7QL5 - chains A and B of the 5 polymer chains in the assembly; structure by electron microscopy, 2.50 A resolution.

# Chain A
Protein: Acetylcholine receptor subunit alpha
From: Tetronarce californica
UniProt: P02710 (ACHA_TETCF); residues 1-437 here correspond to UniProt positions 25-461 (UniProt number = residue number + 24)
Amino-acid sequence (437 residues; each row starts with the number of its first residue):
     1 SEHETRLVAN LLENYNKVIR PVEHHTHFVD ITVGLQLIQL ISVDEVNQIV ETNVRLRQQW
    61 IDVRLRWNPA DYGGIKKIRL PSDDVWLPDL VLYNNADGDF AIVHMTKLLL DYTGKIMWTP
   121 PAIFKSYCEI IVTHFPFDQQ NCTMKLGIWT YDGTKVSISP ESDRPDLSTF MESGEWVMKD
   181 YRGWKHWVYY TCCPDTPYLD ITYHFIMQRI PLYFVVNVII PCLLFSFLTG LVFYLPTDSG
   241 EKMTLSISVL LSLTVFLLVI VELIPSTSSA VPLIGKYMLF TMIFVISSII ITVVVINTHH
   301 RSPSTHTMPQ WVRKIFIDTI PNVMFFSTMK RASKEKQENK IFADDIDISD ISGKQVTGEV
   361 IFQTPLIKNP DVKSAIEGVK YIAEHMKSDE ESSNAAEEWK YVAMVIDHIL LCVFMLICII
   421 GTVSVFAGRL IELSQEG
Not modelled in the structure: 332-373, 433-437
Disulfide bonds: Cys128-Cys142, Cys192-Cys193
Covalently attached groups: glycan linked to Asn141
Residues lining bound ligands: (S)-3-(1-methylpyrrolidin-2-yl)pyridine (NCT): Tyr93, Trp149, Tyr190, Cys192, Cys193, Tyr198
Swiss-Prot annotation at these positions:
  - glycosylation: Asn141 (N-linked (GlcNAc...) asparagine)
From the paper describing this entry:
  - binding site for (S)-3-(1-methylpyrrolidin-2-yl)pyridine: Tyr198
  - specificity-determining residues: Pro197 (proposed by the authors, not directly observed)
  - post-translational modification sites: Asn141
  - binding site for the ligand POV: Lys276

# Chain B
Protein: Acetylcholine receptor subunit beta
From: Tetronarce californica
UniProt: P02712 (ACHB_TETCF); residues 1-469 here correspond to UniProt positions 25-493 (UniProt number = residue number + 24)
Amino-acid sequence (469 residues; row label = number of the first residue in the row):
     1 SVMEDTLLSV LFETYNPKVR PAQTVGDKVT VRVGLTLTNL LILNEKIEEM TTNVFLNLAW
    61 TDYRLQWDPA AYEGIKDLRI PSSDVWQPDI VLMNNNDGSF EITLHVNVLV QHTGAVSWQP
   121 SAIYRSSCTI KVMYFPFDWQ NCTMVFKSYT YDTSEVTLQH ALDAKGEREV KEIVINKDAF
   181 TENGQWSIEH KPSRKNWRSD DPSYEDVTFY LIIQRKPLFY IVYTIIPCIL ISILAILVFY
   241 LPPDAGEKMS LSISALLAVT VFLLLLADKV PETSLSVPII IRYLMFIMIL VAFSVILSVV
   301 VLNLHHRSPN THTMPNWIRQ IFIETLPPFL WIQRPVTTPS PDSKPTIISR ANDEYFIRKP
   361 AGDFVCPVDN ARVAVQPERL FSEMKWHLNG LTQPVTLPQD LKEAVEAIKY IAEQLESASE
   421 FDDLKKDWQY VAMVADRLFL YVFFVICSIG TFSIFLDASH NVPPDNPFA
Not modelled in the structure: 335-404
Disulfide bonds: Cys128-Cys142
Covalently attached groups: glycan linked to Asn141
Swiss-Prot annotation at these positions:
  - modified residue: Tyr355 (Phosphotyrosine)
  - glycosylation: Asn141 (N-linked (GlcNAc...) asparagine)

# Interface between chain A and chain B
Contacting residue pairs (102; chain A residue first):
  Ser1(A) - Val19(B)
  Ser1(A) - Arg20(B)  hydrogen bond (backbone-backbone)
  Ser1(A) - Ala22(B)  hydrogen bond (side chain-backbone)
  Ser1(A) - Tyr63(B)  hydrogen bond (backbone-side chain)
  Glu2(A) - Tyr63(B)
  Glu4(A) - Val19(B)
  Glu4(A) - Arg20(B)
  Thr5(A) - Val19(B)
  Val8(A) - Asn16(B)
  Leu12(A) - Lys18(B)
  Gln39(A) - Asn96(B)  hydrogen bond
  Gln39(A) - Ser127(B)
  Ile41(A) - Asn96(B)
  Arg55(A) - Phe100(B)
  Arg55(A) - Tyr149(B)
  Gly73(A) - Val25(B)
  Ile75(A) - Val25(B)  hydrophobic
  Arg79(A) - Thr150(B)  hydrogen bond (side chain-backbone)
  Arg79(A) - Asp152(B)  salt bridge
  Arg79(A) - Glu155(B)  salt bridge
  Pro81(A) - Lys18(B)
  Asp84(A) - Lys18(B)  salt bridge
  His104(A) - Gly98(B)  hydrogen bond (side chain-backbone)
  Thr106(A) - Tyr149(B)
  Lys107(A) - Lys18(B)
  Lys107(A) - Asp89(B)
  Lys107(A) - Thr150(B)
  Lys107(A) - Tyr151(B)  hydrogen bond
  Thr119(A) - Tyr149(B)  hydrogen bond (backbone-side chain)
  Pro120(A) - Tyr149(B)
  Pro121(A) - Phe100(B)  hydrophobic
  Pro121(A) - Tyr149(B)
  Ile123(A) - Gly98(B)
  Thr169(A) - Arg198(B)
  Gly174(A) - Thr273(B)
  Gly174(A) - Ser274(B)  hydrogen bond (backbone-backbone)
  Gly174(A) - Leu275(B)
  Glu175(A) - Glu272(B)
  Ile210(A) - Ser274(B)  hydrogen bond (backbone-side chain)
  Leu212(A) - Ser274(B)
  Leu212(A) - Ser276(B)
  Leu212(A) - Val277(B)  hydrophobic
  Tyr213(A) - Ala267(B)  hydrogen bond (side chain-backbone)
  Tyr213(A) - Pro271(B)
  Tyr213(A) - Glu272(B)
  Tyr213(A) - Ser274(B)  hydrogen bond (backbone-side chain)
  Val216(A) - Ile281(B)  hydrophobic
  Val216(A) - Met285(B)
  Asn217(A) - Ala267(B)
  Pro221(A) - Met288(B)  hydrophobic
  Leu224(A) - Met288(B)  hydrophobic
  Phe225(A) - Leu256(B)  hydrophobic
  Phe225(A) - Leu257(B)  hydrophobic
  Phe225(A) - Thr260(B)
  Phe227(A) - Ile296(B)  hydrophobic
  Leu228(A) - Leu256(B)  hydrophobic
  Leu231(A) - Ile296(B)  hydrophobic
  Leu231(A) - Val299(B)  hydrophobic
  Tyr234(A) - Val299(B)
  Tyr234(A) - Asn303(B)  hydrogen bond (backbone-side chain)
  Tyr234(A) - Arg307(B)  hydrogen bond
  Leu235(A) - Met249(B)  hydrophobic
  Leu235(A) - Val299(B)
  Leu235(A) - Leu302(B)  hydrophobic
  Pro236(A) - Leu302(B)
  Pro236(A) - Asn303(B)
  Pro236(A) - His306(B)
  Asp238(A) - His306(B)  salt bridge
  Ser239(A) - His306(B)
  Glu241(A) - Gly246(B)
  Glu241(A) - Glu247(B)
  Glu241(A) - Lys248(B)
  Glu241(A) - Met249(B)  hydrogen bond (side chain-backbone)
  Glu241(A) - Ser250(B)  hydrogen bond (side chain-backbone)
  Leu245(A) - Ile253(B)  hydrophobic
  Ser248(A) - Ile253(B)
  Ser252(A) - Leu257(B)
  Val255(A) - Leu264(B)  hydrophobic
  Phe256(A) - Thr260(B)
  Phe256(A) - Leu264(B)  hydrophobic
  Thr328(A) - Arg307(B)
  Thr328(A) - His312(B)
  Thr328(A) - Thr313(B)  hydrogen bond (backbone-backbone)
  Thr328(A) - Pro315(B)
  Met329(A) - Thr311(B)
  Lys330(A) - Pro309(B)
  Lys330(A) - Asn310(B)
  Lys330(A) - Thr311(B)  hydrogen bond (backbone-backbone)
  Val379(A) - Ala407(B)  hydrophobic
  Val379(A) - Ile408(B)  hydrophobic
  Lys380(A) - Val405(B)
  Lys380(A) - Ala407(B)
  Ala383(A) - Ala407(B)  hydrophobic
  Ala383(A) - Tyr410(B)
  Met386(A) - Tyr410(B)
  Met386(A) - Ile411(B)  hydrophobic
  Lys387(A) - Tyr410(B)
  Glu390(A) - Tyr410(B)  hydrogen bond
  Glu390(A) - Gln414(B)
  Glu397(A) - Asn310(B)  hydrogen bond
  Met404(A) - Thr311(B)
  Met404(A) - His312(B)
Other interface residues (no listed pair), chain A (69 interface residues in all): His3, Tyr72, Gly74, Met171, Ser173, Pro211, Ile220, Thr244, Val259, Ile382, Tyr401, His408
Other interface residues (no listed pair), chain B (69 interface residues in all): Thr14, Pro21, Arg64, Met93, Asp97, Leu263, Val270, Ile289, Ala292, Val295, Val300, Glu406

# In short
The chain A/chain B interface involves 69 residues from each chain, with 20 hydrogen bonds and 4 salt bridges.
Polar contacts include Arg79(A)-Asp152(B), Arg79(A)-Glu155(B) and Asp84(A)-Lys18(B). Chain A binds
(S)-3-(1-methylpyrrolidin-2-yl)pyridine. The paper reports a binding site for
(S)-3-(1-methylpyrrolidin-2-yl)pyridine at Tyr198(A); a binding site for the ligand POV at Lys276(A).
Here chain A is Acetylcholine receptor subunit alpha and chain B is Acetylcholine receptor subunit beta, both
from Tetronarce californica. Entry 7QL5 (Torpedo muscle-type nicotinic acetylcholine receptor - nicotine-bound
conformation) was determined by electron microscopy, deposited together with 7QKO and 7QL6.
